7UWD - chains h and i of the 31 polymer chains in the assembly; structure by electron microscopy, 4.10 A resolution (low resolution: residue-level contacts below are approximate; hydrogen-bond / salt-bridge calls are withheld).

== Chain h (and i) ==
Name: V-type proton ATPase subunit c1
Organism: Citrus limon
Notes: chain i of this document is another copy of the same molecule, construct and numbering; everything in this record applies to it too
UniProtKB: P0DH92 (VATL1_ARATH); residue numbers follow UniProt; this construct covers 1-164
Chain sequence (164 residues; numbered 1 to 164; the number before each row is that of its first residue):
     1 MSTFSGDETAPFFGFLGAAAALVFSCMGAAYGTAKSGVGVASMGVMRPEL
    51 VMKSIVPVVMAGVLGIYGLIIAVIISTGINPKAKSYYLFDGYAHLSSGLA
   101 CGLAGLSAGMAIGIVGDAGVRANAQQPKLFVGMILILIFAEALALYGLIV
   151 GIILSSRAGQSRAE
Not modelled in the structure: 1-7, 163-164 (chain i: 1-7, 164)

== How chain h and chain i interact ==
Pairs across the interface - 20 pairs, chain h then chain i:
  Phe12(h) with Tyr92(i)
  Phe15(h) with Ser96(i)
  Leu16(h) with Ser96(i)
  Ala19(h) with Ser96(i); Ala100(i)
  Val23(h) with Leu103(i)
  Cys26(h) with Ser107(i)
  Met27(h) with Ser107(i)
  Ala30(h) with Ser107(i); Ala111(i)
  Ala34(h) with Ile114(i)
  Gly44(h) with Gln126(i)
  Val45(h) with Gln125(i); Gln126(i)
  Pro48(h) with Gln126(i)
  Ile79(h) with Arg157(i)
  Pro81(h) with Ser161(i); Ala163(i)
  Lys82(h) with Ser161(i); Ala163(i)
Other interface residues (no listed pair), chain h (19 interface residues in all): Thr33, Gly37, Val38, Ala41
Other interface residues (no listed pair), chain i (19 interface residues in all): Ala104, Ala108, Val115, Ala118, Ala122, Ala158, Arg162

== Summary ==
Chain h and chain i each contribute 19 residues to their interface.
Both chains are V-type proton ATPase subunit c1 (Citrus limon). Entry 7UWD (Citrus V-ATPase State 2, H in
contact with subunits AB) was determined by electron microscopy together with 7UW9, 7UWA, 7UWB and 7UWC from
the same study.
